PDB entry 8FTD | electron microscopy, 2.76 A resolution | chains G and I of the 10 polymer chains in the assembly

== Chain G ==
Name: DNA-directed RNA polymerase subunit alpha
Source organism: Escherichia coli
Notes: EC 2.7.7.6
UniProtKB: P0A7Z4 (RPOA_ECOLI); residues 1-329 here = UniProt positions 1-329
Sequence (329 residues; each row starts with the number of its first residue):
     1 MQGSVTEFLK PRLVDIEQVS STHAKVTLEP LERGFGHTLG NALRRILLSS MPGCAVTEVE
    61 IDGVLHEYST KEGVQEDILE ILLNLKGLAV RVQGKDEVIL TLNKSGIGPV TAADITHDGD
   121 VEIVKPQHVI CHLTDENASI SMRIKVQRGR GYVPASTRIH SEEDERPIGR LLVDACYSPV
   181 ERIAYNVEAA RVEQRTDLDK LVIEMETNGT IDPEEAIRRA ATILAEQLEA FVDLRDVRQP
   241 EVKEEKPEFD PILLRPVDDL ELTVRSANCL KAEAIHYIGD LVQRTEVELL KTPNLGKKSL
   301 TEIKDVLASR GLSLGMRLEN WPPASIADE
Unresolved in the structure: 1-4, 236-329
Swiss-Prot annotation at these positions:
  - region: Glu-162 to Glu-165 (Required for interaction with Crp at class II promoters)
  - modified residue: Arg-265 (ADP-ribosylarginine), Lys-297 (N6-acetyllysine), Lys-298 (N6-acetyllysine)
  - mutagenesis: Arg-45 (R45C: In rpoA112; temperature-sensitive, blocks RNA polymerase assembly), Glu-162 to Glu-165 (5-fold decrease in CRP-class II promoter-dependent transcription), Glu-165 (E165K: 5-fold decrease in CRP-class II promoter-dependent transcription), Arg-191 (R191C: In rpoA101; temperature-sensitive)
Small-molecule neighbours: chapso (1N7): Glu-72, Asp-135, Glu-136

== Chain I ==
Name: DNA-directed RNA polymerase subunit beta
Source organism: Escherichia coli
Notes: EC 2.7.7.6
UniProtKB: P0A8V2 (RPOB_ECOLI); residues 1-1342 here = UniProt positions 1-1342
Sequence (1342 residues; numbered 1 to 1342; the number before each row is that of its first residue):
     1 MVYSYTEKKR IRKDFGKRPQ VLDVPYLLSI QLDSFQKFIE QDPEGQYGLE AAFRSVFPIQ
    61 SYSGNSELQY VSYRLGEPVF DVQECQIRGV TYSAPLRVKL RLVIYEREAP EGTVKDIKEQ
   121 EVYMGEIPLM TDNGTFVING TERVIVSQLH RSPGVFFDSD KGKTHSSGKV LYNARIIPYR
   181 GSWLDFEFDP KDNLFVRIDR RRKLPATIIL RALNYTTEQI LDLFFEKVIF EIRDNKLQME
   241 LVPERLRGET ASFDIEANGK VYVEKGRRIT ARHIRQLEKD DVKLIEVPVE YIAGKVVAKD
   301 YIDESTGELI CAANMELSLD LLAKLSQSGH KRIETLFTND LDHGPYISET LRVDPTNDRL
   361 SALVEIYRMM RPGEPPTREA AESLFENLFF SEDRYDLSAV GRMKFNRSLL REEIEGSGIL
   421 SKDDIIDVMK KLIDIRNGKG EVDDIDHLGN RRIRSVGEMA ENQFRVGLVR VERAVKERLS
   481 LGDLDTLMPQ DMINAKPISA AVKEFFGSSQ LSQFMDQNNP LSEITHKRRI SALGPGGLTR
   541 ERAGFEVRDV HPTHYGRVCP IETPEGPNIG LINSLSVYAQ TNEYGFLETP YRKVTDGVVT
   601 DEIHYLSAIE EGNYVIAQAN SNLDEEGHFV EDLVTCRSKG ESSLFSRDQV DYMDVSTQQV
   661 VSVGASLIPF LEHDDANRAL MGANMQRQAV PTLRADKPLV GTGMERAVAV DSGVTAVAKR
   721 GGVVQYVDAS RIVIKVNEDE MYPGEAGIDI YNLTKYTRSN QNTCINQMPC VSLGEPVERG
   781 DVLADGPSTD LGELALGQNM RVAFMPWNGY NFEDSILVSE RVVQEDRFTT IHIQELACVS
   841 RDTKLGPEEI TADIPNVGEA ALSKLDESGI VYIGAEVTGG DILVGKVTPK GETQLTPEEK
   901 LLRAIFGEKA SDVKDSSLRV PNGVSGTVID VQVFTRDGVE KDKRALEIEE MQLKQAKKDL
   961 SEELQILEAG LFSRIRAVLV AGGVEAEKLD KLPRDRWLEL GLTDEEKQNQ LEQLAEQYDE
  1021 LKHEFEKKLE AKRRKITQGD DLAPGVLKIV KVYLAVKRRI QPGDKMAGRH GNKGVISKIN
  1081 PIEDMPYDEN GTPVDIVLNP LGVPSRMNIG QILETHLGMA AKGIGDKINA MLKQQQEVAK
  1141 LREFIQRAYD LGADVRQKVD LSTFSDEEVM RLAENLRKGM PIATPVFDGA KEAEIKELLK
  1201 LGDLPTSGQI RLYDGRTGEQ FERPVTVGYM YMLKLNHLVD DKMHARSTGS YSLVTQQPLG
  1261 GKAQFGGQRF GEMEVWALEA YGAAYTLQEM LTVKSDDVNG RTKMYKNIVD GNHQMEPGMP
  1321 ESFNVLLKEI RSLGINIELE DE
Unresolved in the structure: 1
Swiss-Prot annotation at these positions:
  - modified residue (N6-acetyllysine): Lys-1022, Lys-1200
  - mutagenesis: Ile-561 (I561S: Resistant to antibiotics salinamide A and B), Ile-569 (I569S: Resistant to antibiotics salinamide A and B), Ala-665 (A665E: Resistant to antibiotics salinamide A and B), Asp-675 (D675A/G: Resistant to antibiotics salinamide A and B), Asn-677 (N677H/K: Resistant to antibiotics salinamide A and B), Leu-680 (L680M: Resistant to antibiotics salinamide A and B), Glu-813 (E813K: Disrupts the enzyme's active center)
Small-molecule neighbours: chapso (1N7): Gln-725, Tyr-726, Glu-962, Gln-965, Ile-966

== How chain G and chain I interact ==
Pairs across the interface (54; chain G residue first):
  Asn-41(G) / Gly-1215(I)
  Asn-41(G) / Arg-1216(I)  hydrogen bond (side chain-backbone)
  Asn-41(G) / Thr-1217(I)  hydrogen bond (side chain-backbone)
  Asn-41(G) / Gly-1218(I)
  Arg-44(G) / Tyr-1087(I)
  Arg-44(G) / Gly-1091(I)  hydrogen bond (side chain-backbone)
  Arg-45(G) / Glu-1083(I)  hydrogen bond (side chain-backbone)
  Arg-45(G) / Asp-1084(I)  salt bridge
  Arg-45(G) / Gly-1215(I)  hydrogen bond (side chain-backbone)
  Arg-45(G) / Arg-1216(I)
  Leu-48(G) / Glu-1083(I)
  Ser-49(G) / Glu-1083(I)
  His-66(G) / Ile-929(I)
  Glu-67(G) / Lys-1057(I)  salt bridge
  Tyr-68(G) / Tyr-756(I)
  Tyr-68(G) / Ile-831(I)  hydrophobic
  Tyr-68(G) / Ala-1055(I)  hydrophobic
  Tyr-68(G) / Lys-1057(I)
  Thr-70(G) / Ala-729(I)
  Thr-70(G) / Ser-730(I)
  Thr-70(G) / Lys-755(I)  hydrogen bond
  Glu-72(G) / Lys-958(I)  salt bridge
  Gly-73(G) / Tyr-726(I)
  Gly-73(G) / Asp-728(I)
  Val-74(G) / Asp-728(I)
  Val-74(G) / Ala-729(I)
  Gln-75(G) / Val-727(I)
  Gln-75(G) / Ala-729(I)
  Gln-75(G) / Val-771(I)
  Asp-77(G) / Ala-729(I)
  Asp-77(G) / Lys-755(I)  salt bridge
  Asp-77(G) / Tyr-756(I)
  Asp-77(G) / Asn-766(I)  hydrogen bond
  Leu-79(G) / Leu-693(I)  hydrophobic
  Leu-79(G) / Lys-1057(I)
  Glu-80(G) / Met-768(I)
  Leu-83(G) / Leu-693(I)  hydrophobic
  Leu-83(G) / Arg-694(I)
  Lys-86(G) / Gln-824(I)  hydrogen bond (side chain-backbone)
  Thr-134(G) / Tyr-726(I)
  Thr-134(G) / Val-727(I)  hydrogen bond (side chain-backbone)
  Tyr-152(G) / Arg-1059(I)  hydrogen bond
  Ile-168(G) / Tyr-872(I)  hydrophobic
  Ile-168(G) / Ile-873(I)
  Ile-168(G) / Gly-874(I)
  Ile-168(G) / Ala-875(I)  hydrophobic
  Asp-174(G) / Asp-826(I)
  Glu-181(G) / Arg-821(I)  hydrogen bond (backbone-side chain)
  Arg-182(G) / Asn-1090(I)  hydrogen bond (side chain-backbone)
  Ile-183(G) / Gly-1091(I)
  Ala-184(G) / Asn-1090(I)
  Ala-184(G) / Gly-1091(I)
  Tyr-185(G) / Tyr-1087(I)
  Tyr-185(G) / Gly-1218(I)
Interface residues without a listed pair, chain G (33 interface residues in all): Leu-65, Ser-69, Lys-71, Glu-76, Asn-84, Pro-154
Interface residues without a listed pair, chain I (38 interface residues in all): Val-823, Thr-927, Val-928, Thr-1092

== Overview ==
The interface between chain G and chain I involves 33 residues on one side and 38 on the other; the contacts
include 12 hydrogen bonds and 4 salt bridges. Polar contacts include Arg-45(G)/Asp-1084(I),
Glu-67(G)/Lys-1057(I) and Glu-72(G)/Lys-958(I). Chapso is bound between chain G and chain I.
Here chain G is DNA-directed RNA polymerase subunit alpha and chain I is DNA-directed RNA polymerase subunit
beta, both from Escherichia coli. Entry 8FTD (Structure of Escherichia coli CedA in complex with transcription
initiation complex) was determined by electron microscopy.
